7MOQ - chains X and Z of the 35 polymer chains in the assembly; structure by electron microscopy, 8.00 A resolution (low resolution: residue-level contacts below are approximate; hydrogen-bond / salt-bridge calls are withheld).

[Chain X]
Protein: Docking complex 1 protein
From: Tetrahymena thermophila CU428
UniProt: Q22T00 (Q22T00_TETTS); residues 1-555 here = UniProt positions 1-555
Sequence (555 residues; row label = number of the first residue in the row):
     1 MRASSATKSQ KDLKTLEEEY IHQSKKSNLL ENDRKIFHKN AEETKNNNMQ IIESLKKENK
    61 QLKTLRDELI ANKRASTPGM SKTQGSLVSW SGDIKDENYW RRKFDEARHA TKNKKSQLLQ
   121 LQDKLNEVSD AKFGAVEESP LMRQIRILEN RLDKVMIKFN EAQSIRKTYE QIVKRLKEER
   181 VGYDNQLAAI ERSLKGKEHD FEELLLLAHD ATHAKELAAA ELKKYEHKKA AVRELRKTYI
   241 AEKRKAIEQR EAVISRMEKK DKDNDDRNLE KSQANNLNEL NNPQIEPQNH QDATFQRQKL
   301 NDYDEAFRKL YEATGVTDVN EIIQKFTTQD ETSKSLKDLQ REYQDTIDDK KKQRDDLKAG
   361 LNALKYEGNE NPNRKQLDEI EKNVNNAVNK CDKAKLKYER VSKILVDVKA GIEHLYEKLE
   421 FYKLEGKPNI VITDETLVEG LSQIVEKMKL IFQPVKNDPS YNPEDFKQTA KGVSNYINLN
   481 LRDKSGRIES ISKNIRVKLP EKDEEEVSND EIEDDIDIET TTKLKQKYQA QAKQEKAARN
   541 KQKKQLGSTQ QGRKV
Unresolved in the structure: 1-83, 224-555

[Chain Z]
Protein: Outer dynein arm docking complex protein oda protein
From: Tetrahymena thermophila CU428
UniProt: Q233H6 (Q233H6_TETTS); the author numbering skips numbers that UniProt does not, so the offset changes along the chain: -3 to 117 = UniProt 1-121; 122-538 = UniProt 122-538
Sequence (538 residues; each row starts with the number of its first residue; note: 4 numbers in that range are skipped by the numbering (no residue carries them; nothing is unmodelled there); numbers below 1 keep their minus sign (Met-3 is residue -3)):
    -3 MNENLEKKKK MEELEEYQRK FRNLESDRKA YAEETVALIK KQRGIVDKLK NENQQLKDII
    57 SKMNAQKIQQ SNTMYGKPSS DSLVEELKQK IEVERRQQME IEKHVVDFQK KIIEKRSNIG
   117 G
   122 YNAGAENDSS LAKQIKILEN RLDKANQKFN EAIAVNKQLR QQIDSLRRER VIFDNLYKKL
   182 EKELHEKRKQ MANIIETANT AYEERDRAND QIQNLKMLAK KESENFEKDL RELSHIMEKN
   242 KKALDYIKLT EKNRDDNKLN NDLLDSDKFA RTTSQKLYKD RNVNQTQSEK IQRYEEDFAK
   302 IQAATKVNDF EKLVNTFIEN EEKNFQTFKF VNELSNEIEE LEKQIGELRS ELDQYKGGSN
   362 MDIQYKRKIK EFEEVMTRAE NKSESYEFKR HDAQKLINSL TNWIETLFNT IECDKKVAKE
   422 LAGSHSVTDG NMMIFLAIIE NKVNQIVQAF SAIDAQGANE NYHTLLQNVS NLSTALMANK
   482 QRQDAPDNDE FEEEEGEGDR ILNIEDFRKK ALEKLDDRKQ TQQSKKLPKA ITNRRKR
Unresolved in the structure: -3 to 81, 122-133, 215-538

[Chain X / chain Z interface]
Contacting residue pairs (98; chain X residue first):
  Asp96(X) - Lys84(Z)
  Tyr99(X) - Lys84(Z)
  Tyr99(X) - Ile87(Z)
  Tyr99(X) - Glu88(Z)
  Trp100(X) - Ile87(Z)
  Lys103(X) - Ile87(Z)
  Lys103(X) - Glu90(Z)
  Lys103(X) - Arg91(Z)
  Glu106(X) - Gln94(Z)
  Asn113(X) - Val101(Z)
  Asn113(X) - Val102(Z)
  Asn113(X) - Gln105(Z)
  Lys114(X) - Ile97(Z)
  Lys114(X) - Glu98(Z)
  Lys114(X) - Val101(Z)
  Ser116(X) - Gln105(Z)
  Gln117(X) - Val101(Z)
  Gln117(X) - Phe104(Z)
  Gln117(X) - Gln105(Z)
  Gln117(X) - Ile108(Z)
  Gln120(X) - Arg112(Z)
  Leu121(X) - Ile108(Z)
  Asp123(X) - Arg112(Z)
  Lys124(X) - Ile108(Z)
  Lys124(X) - Lys111(Z)
  Lys124(X) - Arg112(Z)
  Glu127(X) - Arg112(Z)
  Glu127(X) - Ile115(Z)
  Val136(X) - Lys134(Z)
  Glu138(X) - Ile136(Z)
  Leu141(X) - Ile136(Z)
  Leu141(X) - Leu139(Z)
  Leu141(X) - Glu140(Z)
  Met142(X) - Gln135(Z)
  Gln144(X) - Leu139(Z)
  Gln144(X) - Glu140(Z)
  Gln144(X) - Leu143(Z)
  Ile145(X) - Leu139(Z)
  Leu148(X) - Leu143(Z)
  Glu149(X) - Arg142(Z)
  Arg151(X) - Leu143(Z)
  Arg151(X) - Asn147(Z)
  Leu152(X) - Arg142(Z)
  Leu152(X) - Leu143(Z)
  Leu152(X) - Ala146(Z)
  Val155(X) - Phe150(Z)
  Met156(X) - Lys149(Z)
  Lys158(X) - Phe150(Z)
  Lys158(X) - Ile154(Z)
  Phe159(X) - Lys149(Z)
  Phe159(X) - Ala153(Z)
  Phe159(X) - Asn157(Z)
  Ala162(X) - Asn157(Z)
  Gln163(X) - Asn157(Z)
  Arg166(X) - Leu160(Z)
  Tyr169(X) - Ile164(Z)
  Tyr169(X) - Arg168(Z)
  Glu170(X) - Ile164(Z)
  Val173(X) - Ile164(Z)
  Glu179(X) - Asp175(Z)
  Arg180(X) - Arg171(Z)
  Arg180(X) - Phe174(Z)
  Tyr183(X) - Asp175(Z)
  Tyr183(X) - Tyr178(Z)
  Leu187(X) - Tyr178(Z)
  Leu187(X) - Leu181(Z)
  Ile190(X) - Leu185(Z)
  Glu191(X) - Leu181(Z)
  Glu191(X) - Leu185(Z)
  Leu194(X) - Leu185(Z)
  Leu194(X) - Lys188(Z)
  Leu194(X) - Arg189(Z)
  Lys197(X) - Lys188(Z)
  Lys197(X) - Arg189(Z)
  Lys197(X) - Met192(Z)
  Lys197(X) - Ile195(Z)
  Glu198(X) - Lys188(Z)
  Asp200(X) - Ile195(Z)
  Phe201(X) - Gln191(Z)
  Phe201(X) - Met192(Z)
  Phe201(X) - Ala193(Z)
  Phe201(X) - Asn194(Z)
  Phe201(X) - Ile195(Z)
  Phe201(X) - Thr198(Z)
  Leu204(X) - Ala199(Z)
  Leu204(X) - Tyr203(Z)
  Ala208(X) - Ala202(Z)
  Ala208(X) - Glu205(Z)
  Ala211(X) - Glu205(Z)
  Ala211(X) - Ala209(Z)
  Thr212(X) - Glu205(Z)
  Ala214(X) - Ile213(Z)
  Lys215(X) - Arg208(Z)
  Lys215(X) - Ala209(Z)
  Lys215(X) - Ile213(Z)
  Ala218(X) - Ile213(Z)
  Leu222(X) - Gln212(Z)
  Leu222(X) - Ile213(Z)
Also at the interface, not in a pair above, chain X (63 interface residues in all): Ser89, Asp93, Ala107, His109, Ala110, Val128, Lys132, Leu176, Gln186, Leu207
Also at the interface, not in a pair above, chain Z (61 interface residues in all): Glu82, Ile109, Asp165, Glu182, Lys190, Arg206

[Summary]
The interface between chain X and chain Z involves 63 residues on one side and 61 on the other.
Chain X is Docking complex 1 protein and chain Z is Outer dynein arm docking complex protein oda protein, both
from Tetrahymena thermophila CU428; the structure, The structure of the Tetrahymena thermophila outer dynein
arm on doublet microtubule, was determined by electron microscopy.
